6L81 - chains A and B; structure by X-ray diffraction, 2.20 A resolution.

== Chain A ==
Protein: Gamma-tubulin complex component 5
Source organism: Homo sapiens
Notes: fragment: N-terminus
UniProtKB: Q96RT8 (GCP5_HUMAN); numbering as in UniProt (aligned over 1-119)
Amino-acid sequence (124 residues; numbered -4 to 119; the number before each row is that of its first residue; numbers below 1 keep their minus sign (Gly-4 is residue -4)):
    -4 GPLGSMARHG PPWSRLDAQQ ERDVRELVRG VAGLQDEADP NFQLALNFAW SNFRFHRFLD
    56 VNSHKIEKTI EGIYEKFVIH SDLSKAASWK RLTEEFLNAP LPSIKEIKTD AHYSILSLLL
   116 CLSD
Unresolved in the structure: -4 to 12, 95-104, 119
Construct notes: expression tag (-4 to 0)

== Chain B ==
Protein: Mitotic-spindle organizing protein 1
Source organism: Homo sapiens
UniProtKB: Q08AG7 (MZT1_HUMAN); residue numbers follow UniProt; this construct covers 1-82
Amino-acid sequence (85 residues; row label = number of the first residue in the row; numbers below 1 keep their minus sign (Gly-2 is residue -2)):
    -2 GPHMASSGGA GAAAAAAAAN LNAVRETMDV LLEISRILNT GLDMETLSIC VRLCEQGINP
    58 EALSSVIKEL RKATEALKAA ENMTS
Unresolved in the structure: -2 to 13, 75-82
Construct notes: expression tag (-2 to 0); conflict Gly5 (Ser in Q08AG7)
UniProt features mapped onto this chain:
  - modified residue: Ala2 (N-acetylalanine)

== Chain A / chain B interface ==
Residue-residue contacts (65):
  Gln14(A) - Arg49(B)
  Gln15(A) - Gln53(B)
  Gln15(A) - Ile55(B)
  Asp18(A) - Ile46(B)
  Asp18(A) - Arg49(B)  salt bridge
  Asp18(A) - Leu50(B)
  Asp18(A) - Gln53(B)
  Glu21(A) - Ile46(B)
  Leu22(A) - Ile46(B)
  Leu22(A) - Leu60(B)  hydrophobic
  Val26(A) - Ile64(B)
  Val26(A) - Leu67(B)  hydrophobic
  Val26(A) - Arg68(B)
  Val26(A) - Thr71(B)
  Ala27(A) - Leu67(B)
  Ala27(A) - Thr71(B)  hydrogen bond (backbone-side chain)
  Asn36(A) - Leu74(B)
  Ala40(A) - Leu67(B)  hydrophobic
  Phe43(A) - Glu66(B)
  Ala44(A) - Val63(B)  hydrophobic
  Asn47(A) - Ala59(B)
  Asn47(A) - Ser62(B)  hydrogen bond
  Asn47(A) - Val63(B)
  Phe48(A) - Ile55(B)  hydrophobic
  Phe48(A) - Leu60(B)  hydrophobic
  Phe48(A) - Val63(B)  hydrophobic
  Arg52(A) - Ser62(B)  hydrogen bond
  Phe53(A) - Asn56(B)
  Phe53(A) - Glu58(B)
  Phe53(A) - Ala59(B)
  Leu54(A) - Asn56(B)
  Phe72(A) - Ile34(B)  hydrophobic
  Lys80(A) - Ile34(B)
  Trp84(A) - Ile31(B)  hydrophobic
  Trp84(A) - Ile34(B)  hydrophobic
  Trp84(A) - Leu35(B)  hydrophobic
  Leu87(A) - Val27(B)
  Leu87(A) - Glu30(B)
  Leu87(A) - Ile31(B)  hydrophobic
  Leu87(A) - Ile34(B)  hydrophobic
  Glu90(A) - Glu23(B)
  Glu90(A) - Val27(B)
  Phe91(A) - Val27(B)  hydrophobic
  Phe91(A) - Leu28(B)  hydrophobic
  Ala106(A) - Glu52(B)
  Ser109(A) - Cys51(B)
  Ser109(A) - Pro57(B)
  Ile110(A) - Leu28(B)  hydrophobic
  Ile110(A) - Val48(B)  hydrophobic
  Ile110(A) - Cys51(B)  hydrophobic
  Ser112(A) - Pro57(B)
  Leu113(A) - Cys47(B)  hydrophobic
  Leu113(A) - Pro57(B)
  Leu113(A) - Leu60(B)  hydrophobic
  Leu113(A) - Ser61(B)
  Leu114(A) - Leu35(B)  hydrophobic
  Leu114(A) - Thr37(B)
  Leu114(A) - Leu39(B)  hydrophobic
  Cys116(A) - Ser61(B)
  Cys116(A) - Lys65(B)  hydrogen bond (backbone-side chain)
  Leu117(A) - Asn36(B)
  Leu117(A) - Thr37(B)
  Leu117(A) - Leu39(B)  hydrophobic
  Leu117(A) - Ser61(B)
  Ser118(A) - Leu35(B)
Also at the interface, not in a pair above, chain A (38 interface residues in all): Val19, Val23, Gly28, Ser83, Thr88, Leu111, Leu115
Also at the interface, not in a pair above, chain B (36 interface residues in all): Ser32, Leu44

== In short ==
38 residues of chain A face 36 of chain B across their interface; the contacts include 4 hydrogen bonds and 1
salt bridge. Among the polar pairs are Asp18(A)-Arg49(B), Ala27(A)-Thr71(B) and Asn47(A)-Ser62(B).
Here chain A is Gamma-tubulin complex component 5 and chain B is Mitotic-spindle organizing protein 1, both
from Homo sapiens. Entry 6L81 (Crystal structure of Homo sapiens GCP5 N-terminus and Mozart1) was determined
by X-ray diffraction (same publication as 6L7R, 6L80 and 6L82).
